Entry 7TLZ (electron microscopy, 3.30 A resolution); this record covers chains A and B of the 3 polymer chains in the assembly.

Chain A:
Protein: S2L20 Fab light chain
Organism: Homo sapiens
Notes: antibody fragment or engineered binder
Sequence (107 residues; row label = number of the first residue in the row):
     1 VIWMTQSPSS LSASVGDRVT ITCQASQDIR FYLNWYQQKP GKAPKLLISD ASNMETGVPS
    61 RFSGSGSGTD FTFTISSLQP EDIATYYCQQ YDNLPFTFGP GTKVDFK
Not modelled in the structure: 105-107
Cystine bridges: Cys23-Cys88

Chain B:
Protein: S2L20 Fab heavy chain
Organism: Homo sapiens
Notes: antibody fragment or engineered binder
Sequence (122 residues; row label = number of the first residue in the row):
     1 EVQLVESGGG VVQPGGSLRL SCAASGFTFN SYGMHWVRQA PGKGLEWVAF IRYDGGNKYY
    61 ADSVKGRFTI SRDNSKNTLY LQMKSLRAED TAVYYCANLK DSRYSGSYYD YWGQGTLVTV
   121 SS
Not modelled in the structure: 62, 122
Cystine bridges: Cys22-Cys96

How chain A and chain B interact:
Pairs across the interface (33; chain A residue first):
  Arg30(A) with Arg103(B)
  Tyr32(A) with Ser102(B); Arg103(B)
  Asn34(A) with Lys100(B), hydrogen bond (side chain-backbone)
  Tyr36(A) with Leu99(B); Asp110(B), hydrogen bond; Trp112(B)
  Gln38(A) with Gln39(B), hydrogen bond
  Ala43(A) with Trp112(B), hydrophobic; Gly113(B)
  Pro44(A) with Leu45(B), hydrophobic; Trp112(B)
  Leu46(A) with Lys100(B); Asp110(B)
  Ser49(A) with Lys100(B)
  Asp50(A) with Ser102(B), hydrogen bond
  Glu55(A) with Lys100(B), salt bridge
  Tyr87(A) with Gln39(B); Gly44(B)
  Tyr91(A) with Asp101(B); Ser102(B); Tyr104(B)
  Asp92(A) with Arg103(B), salt bridge; Tyr104(B), hydrogen bond (backbone-side chain)
  Asn93(A) with Tyr104(B)
  Leu94(A) with Trp47(B), hydrophobic; Tyr59(B), hydrophobic
  Pro95(A) with Trp47(B), hydrophobic
  Phe96(A) with His35(B); Trp47(B); Asp101(B); Tyr104(B), hydrophobic
  Phe98(A) with Leu45(B)
Other interface residues (no listed pair), chain A (21 interface residues in all): Lys42, Pro100
Other interface residues (no listed pair), chain B (19 interface residues in all): Val37, Lys43, Phe50, Tyr95

Overview:
Chain A and chain B form an interface of 21 and 19 residues respectively; the contacts include 5 hydrogen
bonds and 2 salt bridges. Polar contacts include Glu55(A)-Lys100(B), Asp92(A)-Arg103(B) and
Asn34(A)-Lys100(B).
Chain A is S2L20 Fab light chain and chain B is S2L20 Fab heavy chain, both from Homo sapiens; the structure,
SARS-CoV-2 S NTD B.1.1.529 Omicron variant + S309 Local Refinement, was determined by electron microscopy.
